6BOW - chains A and V of the 3 polymer chains in the assembly; structure by X-ray diffraction, 1.59 A resolution.

== Chain A ==
Name: DNA-(apurinic or apyrimidinic site) lyase
From: Homo sapiens
Notes: EC 3.1.-.-, 4.2.99.18
UniProt: P27695 (APEX1_HUMAN); residue numbers follow UniProt; this construct covers 1-318
Sequence (318 residues; numbered 1 to 318; the number before each row is that of its first residue):
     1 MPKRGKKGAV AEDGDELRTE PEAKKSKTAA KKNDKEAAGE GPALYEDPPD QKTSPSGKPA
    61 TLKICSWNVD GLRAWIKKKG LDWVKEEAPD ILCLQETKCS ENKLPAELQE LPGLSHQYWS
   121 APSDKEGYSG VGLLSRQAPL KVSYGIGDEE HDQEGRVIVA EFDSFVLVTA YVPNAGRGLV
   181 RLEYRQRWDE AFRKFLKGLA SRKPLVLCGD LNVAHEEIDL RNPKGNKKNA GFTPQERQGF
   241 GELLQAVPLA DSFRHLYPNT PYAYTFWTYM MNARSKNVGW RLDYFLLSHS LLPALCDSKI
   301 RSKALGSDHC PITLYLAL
Not modelled in the structure: 1-42, 124-126, 147-153
Differences from the reference sequence: engineered mutation Ala-138 (Cys in P27695)

== Chain V ==
Molecule: 21-nt DNA strand
Sequence (21 nucleotides; each row starts with the number of its first residue):
     1 GGATCCGTCG ATCGCATCAG C

== Chain A / chain V interface ==
Contacting residue pairs - 20 pairs, chain A then chain V:
  Asp-70(A) with DG14(V), sugar contact
  Gly-71(A) with DG14(V), phosphate contact; DC15(V), phosphate contact
  Leu-72(A) with DC15(V), phosphate contact
  Arg-73(A) with DC15(V), hydrogen bond to the phosphate; DA16(V), salt bridge to the phosphate
  Ala-74(A) with DG14(V), sugar contact; DC15(V), hydrogen bond to the phosphate
  Lys-78(A) with DG14(V), salt bridge to the phosphate
  Lys-98(A) with DG14(V), base contact; DC15(V), sugar contact
  Gly-127(A) with DC15(V), sugar contact; DA16(V), sugar contact
  Arg-177(A) with DA11(V), base contact
  Lys-224(A) with DC5(V), salt bridge to the phosphate
  Lys-228(A) with DG7(V), salt bridge to the phosphate
  Tyr-269(A) with DT12(V), base contact; DC13(V), sugar contact
  Met-270(A) with DA11(V), sugar contact; DT12(V), sugar contact
Other interface residues (no listed pair), chain V (9 interface residues in all): DG10

== Summary ==
13 residues of chain A and 9 residues of chain V are in contact, with 2 hydrogen bonds and 4 salt bridges.
Polar pairs include Arg-73(A)/DC15(V), Ala-74(A)/DC15(V) and Arg-73(A)/DA16(V).
Chain A is DNA-(apurinic or apyrimidinic site) lyase (Homo sapiens) and chain V is a 21-nt DNA strand; the
structure, Human APE1 substrate complex with an T/T mismatch adjacent the THF, was determined by X-ray
diffraction together with 6BOQ, 6BOR, 6BOS, 6BOT, 6BOU and 6BOV from the same study.
